6PCQ - chains I and O of the 7 polymer chains in the assembly; structure by electron microscopy, 2.60 A resolution.

== Chain I ==
Molecule: 23S ribosomal RNA
Source organism: Escherichia coli
Sequence (2904 nucleotides; each row starts with the number of its first residue):
     1 GGUUAAGCGA CUAAGCGUAC ACGGUGGAUG CCCUGGCAGU CAGAGGCGAU GAAGGACGUG
    61 CUAAUCUGCG AUAAGCGUCG GUAAGGUGAU AUGAACCGUU AUAACCGGCG AUUUCCGAAU
   121 GGGGAAACCC AGUGUGUUUC GACACACUAU CAUUAACUGA AUCCAUAGGU UAAUGAGGCG
   181 AACCGGGGGA ACUGAAACAU CUAAGUACCC CGAGGAAAAG AAAUCAACCG AGAUUCCCCC
   241 AGUAGCGGCG AGCGAACGGG GAGCAGCCCA GAGCCUGAAU CAGUGUGUGU GUUAGUGGAA
   301 GCGUCUGGAA AGGCGCGCGA UACAGGGUGA CAGCCCCGUA CACAAAAAUG CACAUGCUGU
   361 GAGCUCGAUG AGUAGGGCGG GACACGUGGU AUCCUGUCUG AAUAUGGGGG GACCAUCCUC
   421 CAAGGCUAAA UACUCCUGAC UGACCGAUAG UGAACCAGUA CCGUGAGGGA AAGGCGAAAA
   481 GAACCCCGGC GAGGGGAGUG AAAAAGAACC UGAAACCGUG UACGUACAAG CAGUGGGAGC
   541 ACGCUUAGGC GUGUGACUGC GUACCUUUUG UAUAAUGGGU CAGCGACUUA UAUUCUGUAG
   601 CAAGGUUAAC CGAAUAGGGG AGCCGAAGGG AAACCGAGUC UUAACUGGGC GUUAAGUUGC
   661 AGGGUAUAGA CCCGAAACCC GGUGAUCUAG CCAUGGGCAG GUUGAAGGUU GGGUAACACU
   721 AACUGGAGGA CCGAACCGAC UAAUGUUGAA AAAUUAGCGG AUGACUUGUG GCUGGGGGUG
   781 AAAGGCCAAU CAAACCGGGA GAUAGCUGGU UCUCCCCGAA AGCUAUUUAG GUAGCGCCUC
   841 GUGAAUUCAU CUCCGGGGGU AGAGCACUGU UUCGGCAAGG GGGUCAUCCC GACUUACCAA
   901 CCCGAUGCAA ACUGCGAAUA CCGGAGAAUG UUAUCACGGG AGACACACGG CGGGUGCUAA
   961 CGUCCGUCGU GAAGAGGGAA ACAACCCAGA CCGCCAGCUA AGGUCCCAAA GUCAUGGUUA
  1021 AGUGGGAAAC GAUGUGGGAA GGCCCAGACA GCCAGGAUGU UGGCUUAGAA GCAGCCAUCA
  1081 UUUAAAGAAA GCGUAAUAGC UCACUGGUCG AGUCGGCCUG CGCGGAAGAU GUAACGGGGC
  1141 UAAACCAUGC ACCGAAGCUG CGGCAGCGAC GCUUAUGCGU UGUUGGGUAG GGGAGCGUUC
  1201 UGUAAGCCUG CGAAGGUGUG CUGUGAGGCA UGCUGGAGGU AUCAGAAGUG CGAAUGCUGA
  1261 CAUAAGUAAC GAUAAAGCGG GUGAAAAGCC CGCUCGCCGG AAGACCAAGG GUUCCUGUCC
  1321 AACGUUAAUC GGGGCAGGGU GAGUCGACCC CUAAGGCGAG GCCGAAAGGC GUAGUCGAUG
  1381 GGAAACAGGU UAAUAUUCCU GUACUUGGUG UUACUGCGAA GGGGGGACGG AGAAGGCUAU
  1441 GUUGGCCGGG CGACGGUUGU CCCGGUUUAA GCGUGUAGGC UGGUUUUCCA GGCAAAUCCG
  1501 GAAAAUCAAG GCUGAGGCGU GAUGACGAGG CACUACGGUG CUGAAGCAAC AAAUGCCCUG
  1561 CUUCCAGGAA AAGCCUCUAA GCAUCAGGUA ACAUCAAAUC GUACCCCAAA CCGACACAGG
  1621 UGGUCAGGUA GAGAAUACCA AGGCGCUUGA GAGAACUCGG GUGAAGGAAC UAGGCAAAAU
  1681 GGUGCCGUAA CUUCGGGAGA AGGCACGCUG AUAUGUAGGU GAGGUCCCUC GCGGAUGGAG
  1741 CUGAAAUCAG UCGAAGAUAC CAGCUGGCUG CAACUGUUUA UUAAAAACAC AGCACUGUGC
  1801 AAACACGAAA GUGGACGUAU ACGGUGUGAC GCCUGCCCGG UGCCGGAAGG UUAAUUGAUG
  1861 GGGUUAGCGC AAGCGAAGCU CUUGAUCGAA GCCCCGGUAA ACGGCGGCCG UAACXAUAAC
  1921 GGUCCUAAGG UAGCGAAAUU CCUUGUCGGG UAAGUUCCGA CXUGCACGAA UGGCGUAAUG
  1981 AUGGCCAGGC UGUCUCCACC CGAGACUCAG UGAAAUUGAA CUCGCUGUGA AGAUGCAGUG
  2041 UACCCGCGGC AAGACGGAAA GACCCCGUXA ACCUUUACUA UAGCUUGACA CUGAACAUUG
  2101 AGCCUUGAUG UGUAGGAUAG GUGGGAGGCU UUGAAGUGUG GACGCCAGUC UGCAUGGAGC
  2161 CGACCUUGAA AUACCACCCU UUAAUGUUUG AUGUUCUAAC GUUGACCCGU AAUCCGGGUU
  2221 GCGGACAGUG UCUGGUGGGU AGUUUGACUG GGGCGGUCUC CUCCUAAAGA GUAACGGAGG
  2281 AGCACGAAGG UUGGCUAAUC CUGGUCGGAC AUCAGGAGGU UAGUGCAAUG GCAUAAGCCA
  2341 GCUUGACUGC GAGCGUGACG GCGCGAGCAG GUGCGAAAGC AGGUCAUAGU GAUCCGGUGG
  2401 UUCUGAAUGG AAGGGCCAUC GCUCAACGGA UAAAAGGUAC UCCGGGGAUA ACAGGCUGAU
  2461 ACCGCCCAAG AGUUCAUAUC GACGGCGGUG UUUGGCACCU CGAUGUCGGC UCAUCACAUC
  2521 CUGGGGCUGA AGUAGGUCCC AAGGGUAUGG CUGUUCGCCA UUUAAAGUGG UACGCGAGCU
  2581 GGGUUUAGAA CGUCGUGAGA CAGUUCGGUC CCUAUCUGCC GUGGGCGCUG GAGAACUGAG
  2641 GGGGGCUGCU CCUAGUACGA GAGGACCGGA GUGGACGCAU CACUGGUGUU CGGGUUGUCA
  2701 UGCCAAUGGC ACUGCCCGGU AGCUAAAUGC GGAAGAGAUA AGUGCUGAAA GCAUCUAAGC
  2761 ACGAAACUUG CCCCGAGAUG AGUUCUCCCU GACCCUUUAA GGGUCCUGAA GGAACGUUGA
  2821 AGACGACGAC GUUGAUAGGC CGGGUGUGUA AGCGCAGCGA UGCGUUGAGC UAACCGGUAC
  2881 UAAUGAACCG UGAGGCUUAA CCUU
Not modelled in the structure: 886-891, 2030
Modified residues: 1MG (1N-methylguanosine-5'-monophosphate) at position 745, PSU (pseudouridine-5'-monophosphate) at position 746, 5MU (5-methyluridine 5'-monophosphate) at position 747, PSU (pseudouridine-5'-monophosphate) at position 955, 6MZ (N6-methyladenosine-5'-monophosphate) at position 1618, 2MG (2N-methylguanosine-5'-monophosphate) at position 1835, PSU (pseudouridine-5'-monophosphate) at position 1911, 3TD ((1S)-1,4-anhydro-1-(3-methyl-2,4-dioxo-1,2,3,4-tetrahydropyrimidin-5-yl)-5-O-phosphono-D-ribitol) at position 1915, PSU (pseudouridine-5'-monophosphate) at position 1917, 5MU (5-methyluridine 5'-monophosphate) at position 1939, 5MC (5-methylcytidine-5'-monophosphate) at position 1962, G7M (N7-methyl-guanosine-5'-monophosphate) at position 2069, OMG (o2'-methylguanosine-5'-monophosphate) at position 2251, 2MG (2N-methylguanosine-5'-monophosphate) at position 2445, PSU (pseudouridine-5'-monophosphate) at position 2457, OMC (o2'-methylycytidine-5'-monophosphate) at position 2498, 2MA (2-methyladenosine-5'-monophosphate) at position 2503, PSU (pseudouridine-5'-monophosphate) at position 2504, OMU (o2'-methyluridine 5'-monophosphate) at position 2552, PSU (pseudouridine-5'-monophosphate) at position 2580, PSU (pseudouridine-5'-monophosphate) at position 2605
Covalent attachments: covalent link PSU_1911/A1918
Ligand contacts: O8J ((3R,4R,5E,10E,12E,14S,26aR)-14-hydroxy-4,12-dimethyl-3-(propan-2-yl)-8,9,14,15,24,25,26,26a-octahydro-1H,3H,22H-21,18-(azeno)pyrrolo[2,1-c][1,8,4,19]dioxadiazacyclotetracosine-1,7,16,22(4H,17H)-tetrone): G2061, A2062, C2063, A2439, A2451, C2452, 2MA_2503, PSU_2504, G2505, U2585
From the paper describing this entry:
  - binding site for O8J: U2585

== Chain O ==
Molecule: 50S ribosomal protein L13
Source organism: Escherichia coli
UniProt: D7ZET0 (D7ZET0_ECOLX); residues 1-142 here = UniProt positions 1-142
Amino-acid sequence (142 residues; row label = number of the first residue in the row):
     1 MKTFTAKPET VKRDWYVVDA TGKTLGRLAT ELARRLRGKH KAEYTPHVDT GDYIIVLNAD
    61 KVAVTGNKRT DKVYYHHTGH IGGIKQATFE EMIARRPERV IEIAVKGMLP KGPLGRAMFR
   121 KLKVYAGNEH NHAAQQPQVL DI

== How chain I and chain O interact ==
Residue-residue contacts (101; chain I residue first):
  A5(I) with Ala-134(O), base contact
  A6(I) with Asn-131(O), hydrogen bond to the sugar; His-132(O), hydrogen bond to the sugar; Ala-134(O), base contact; Gln-135(O), hydrogen bond to the base
  G7(I) with Trp-15(O), sugar contact; Lys-123(O), phosphate contact; His-132(O), phosphate contact; Gln-135(O), hydrogen bond to the sugar
  C8(I) with Tyr-53(O), sugar contact; Lys-123(O), salt bridge to the phosphate
  C527(I) with Arg-120(O), hydrogen bond to the sugar
  A528(I) with Pro-113(O), phosphate contact; Arg-116(O), salt bridge to the phosphate
  A529(I) with Pro-113(O), phosphate contact; Arg-116(O), salt bridge to the phosphate
  G536(I) with His-47(O), base contact
  G537(I) with Lys-2(O), phosphate contact; Thr-5(O), phosphate contact; His-47(O), sugar contact
  A538(I) with Lys-7(O), phosphate contact; Pro-8(O), sugar contact; Glu-9(O), hydrogen bond to the sugar
  G539(I) with Lys-7(O), phosphate contact; Glu-9(O), sugar contact
  C557(I) with His-47(O), hydrogen bond to the base; Pro-113(O), phosphate contact; Leu-114(O), sugar contact
  U558(I) with Pro-46(O), sugar contact; His-47(O), sugar contact; Gly-112(O), phosphate contact; Pro-113(O), phosphate contact; Leu-114(O), hydrogen bond to the phosphate
  C995(I) with Lys-2(O), base contact; Thr-3(O), hydrogen bond to the base
  C1005(I) with Thr-30(O), sugar contact
  C1006(I) with Thr-30(O), sugar contact; Ala-33(O), sugar contact; Lys-39(O), phosphate contact; Met-108(O), hydrogen bond to the sugar
  C1007(I) with Arg-37(O), salt bridge to the phosphate; Lys-39(O), phosphate contact; Met-108(O), sugar contact; Leu-109(O), sugar contact; Pro-110(O), sugar contact
  A1008(I) with Arg-37(O), salt bridge to the phosphate
  A1009(I) with Lys-39(O), salt bridge to the phosphate
  U1012(I) with Arg-27(O), hydrogen bond to the base; Thr-30(O), hydrogen bond to the base
  G1022(I) with Thr-65(O), base contact; Lys-68(O), hydrogen bond to the base
  U1130(I) with Ile-81(O), phosphate contact
  G1131(I) with His-77(O), stacking on the base; Ile-81(O), phosphate contact; Gly-82(O), phosphate contact
  U1132(I) with Tyr-75(O), sugar contact; Ile-84(O), base contact
  G1137(I) with Gly-107(O), base contact
  G1138(I) with Ala-104(O), hydrogen bond to the sugar; Gly-107(O), sugar contact; Met-108(O), base contact
  G1139(I) with Gly-26(O), hydrogen bond to the phosphate; Lys-72(O), salt bridge to the phosphate; Tyr-74(O), phosphate contact; Ile-103(O), phosphate contact; Ala-104(O), phosphate contact; Met-108(O), sugar contact
  C1140(I) with Thr-24(O), phosphate contact; Leu-25(O), phosphate contact; Gly-26(O), hydrogen bond to the phosphate; Arg-27(O), hydrogen bond to the sugar; Lys-68(O), salt bridge to the phosphate
  U1141(I) with Thr-24(O), phosphate contact; Arg-27(O), salt bridge to the phosphate; Thr-65(O), hydrogen bond to the phosphate; Lys-68(O), salt bridge to the phosphate
  A1142(I) with Arg-27(O), hydrogen bond to the sugar
  A1143(I) with Gly-26(O), hydrogen bond to the base; Arg-27(O), base contact; Thr-30(O), hydrogen bond to the base
  U2039(I) with Lys-111(O), salt bridge to the phosphate
  U2514(I) with Ile-81(O), phosphate contact
  C2515(I) with Ile-81(O), sugar contact; Gly-82(O), phosphate contact
  A2639(I) with Arg-96(O), hydrogen bond to the sugar
  G2640(I) with Arg-95(O), salt bridge to the phosphate
  G2641(I) with His-76(O), salt bridge to the phosphate; Thr-78(O), hydrogen bond to the phosphate
  G2642(I) with Thr-78(O), hydrogen bond to the phosphate; His-80(O), phosphate contact
  U2768(I) with Lys-85(O), phosphate contact; Arg-95(O), sugar contact
  U2769(I) with Arg-95(O), salt bridge to the phosphate
  U2779(I) with Arg-120(O), sugar contact
  G2780(I) with Arg-99(O), hydrogen bond to the base; Glu-102(O), hydrogen bond to the base; Phe-119(O), base contact; Arg-120(O), salt bridge to the phosphate
  U2898(I) with Ala-134(O), hydrogen bond to the sugar
  A2899(I) with Ala-134(O), sugar contact; Gln-136(O), sugar contact
Other interface residues (no listed pair), chain I (49 interface residues in all): A556, A1010, A1133, G2040, A2042
Other interface residues (no listed pair), chain O (58 interface residues in all): Tyr-44, Val-64, Gly-66, Gly-83

== Overview ==
49 residues of chain I face 58 of chain O across their interface, with 27 hydrogen bonds, 15 salt bridges and
1 aromatic stacking contact. Polar pairs include A6(I)/Gln-135(O), C557(I)/His-47(O) and C995(I)/Thr-3(O).
Ligands of chain I: compound O8J. The paper reports a binding site for O8J at U2585(I).
Chain I is 23S ribosomal RNA and chain O is 50S ribosomal protein L13, both from Escherichia coli; the
structure, E. coli 50S ribosome bound to VM2, was determined by electron microscopy together with 6PC5, 6PC6,
6PC7, 6PC8, 6PCH, 6PCR and 3 further entries from the same study.
